Entry 2DXB (X-ray diffraction, 2.25 A resolution); this record covers chains B and L of the 12 polymer chains in the assembly.

# Chain B
Protein: Thiocyanate hydrolase subunit beta
Source organism: Thiobacillus thioparus
Notes: EC 3.5.5.8
UniProt: O66186 (SCNB_THITI); residues 1-157 here correspond to UniProt positions 0-156 (UniProt number = residue number - 1)
Amino-acid sequence (157 residues; each row starts with the number of its first residue):
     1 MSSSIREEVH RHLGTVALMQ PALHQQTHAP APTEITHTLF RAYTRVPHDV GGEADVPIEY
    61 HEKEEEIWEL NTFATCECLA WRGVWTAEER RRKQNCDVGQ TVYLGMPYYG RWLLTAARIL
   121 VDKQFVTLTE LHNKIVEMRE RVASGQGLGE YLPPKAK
Unresolved in the structure: 1-2, 155-157

# Chain L
Protein: Thiocyanate hydrolase subunit gamma
Source organism: Thiobacillus thioparus
Notes: EC 3.5.5.8
UniProt: O66188 (SCNC_THITI); residues 1-243 here correspond to UniProt positions 0-242 (UniProt number = residue number - 1)
Amino-acid sequence (243 residues; each row starts with the number of its first residue):
     1 MSADHDHDHD HDHDHKPAPM VEEVSDFEIL EMAVRELAIE KGLFSAEDHR VWKDYVHTLG
    61 PLPAARLVAK AWLDPEYKKL CIEDGVEASK AVGVNWVTSP PTQFGTPSDY CNLRVLADSP
   121 TLKHVVVCTL CSCYPRPILG QSPEWYRSPN YRRRLVRWPR QVLAEFGLQL PSEVQIRVAD
   181 SNQKTRYIVM PVRPEGTDGW TEDQLAEIVT RDCLIGVAVP KPGITVNAKR PVLKANRPVH
   241 HDH
Unresolved in the structure: 1-23, 240-243
Modified / non-standard residues: Cys131 (3-sulfinoalanine; CSD); Cys133 (s-hydroxycysteine; CSO)
Metal / ion sites: Co3+: Cys128, Cys131, Ser132, Cys133

# Chain B / chain L interface
Contacting residue pairs (8):
  His28(B) with Arg153(L), hydrogen bond
  Ala29(B) with Pro149(L)
  Ala31(B) with Leu233(L), hydrophobic
  Thr33(B) with Asn236(L)
  Ile35(B) with Phe27(L), hydrophobic
  His37(B) with Asp26(L), salt bridge
  Phe40(B) with Asp26(L); Phe27(L), hydrophobic
Interface residues without a listed pair, chain B (8 interface residues in all): Pro32
Interface residues without a listed pair, chain L (8 interface residues in all): Leu30, Lys234

# Overview
The chain B/chain L interface involves 8 residues from each chain, with 1 hydrogen bond and 1 salt bridge.
Polar contacts include His37(B)-Asp26(L) and His28(B)-Arg153(L). The Co3+ site is built by Cys128(L),
Cys131(L), Ser132(L) and Cys133(L).
Here chain B is Thiocyanate hydrolase subunit beta and chain L is Thiocyanate hydrolase subunit gamma, both
from Thiobacillus thioparus. Entry 2DXB (Recombinant thiocyanate hydrolase comprising partially-modified
cobalt centers) was determined by X-ray diffraction together with 2ZZD and 2DXC from the same study.
